Entry 3BWY (X-ray diffraction, 1.30 A resolution); this record covers chain A.

# Chain A
Protein: COMT protein
Source organism: Homo sapiens
Notes: EC 2.1.1.6; engineered mutation(s): V108M
Reference sequence: Q6ICE6 (Q6ICE6_HUMAN); residues 2-215 here correspond to UniProt positions 52-265 (UniProt number = residue number + 50)
Chain sequence (214 residues; each row starts with the number of its first residue):
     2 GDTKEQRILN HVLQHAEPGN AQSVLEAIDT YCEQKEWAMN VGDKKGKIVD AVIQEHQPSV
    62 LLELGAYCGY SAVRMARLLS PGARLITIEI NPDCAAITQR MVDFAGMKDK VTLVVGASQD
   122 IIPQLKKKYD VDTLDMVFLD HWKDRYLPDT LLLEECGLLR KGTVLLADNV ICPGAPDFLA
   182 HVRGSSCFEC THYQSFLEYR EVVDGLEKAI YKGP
Bound ions: Mg2+: D141, D169, N170 (together with 3,5-dinitrocatechol)
Residues lining bound ligands:
  - 3,5-dinitrocatechol (DNC): W38, M40, K46, D141, H142, W143, K144, D169, N170, P174, L198, E199
  - S-adenosylmethionine (SAM): M40, N41, V42, E64, G66, A67, Y68, Y71, S72, I89, E90, I91, N92, C95, G117, A118, S119, Q120, F139, D141, H142, W143, K144, R146

# Summary
Bound to chain A: S-adenosylmethionine and 3,5-dinitrocatechol. The Mg2+ site is built by D141, D169 and N170.
Chain A is COMT protein (Homo sapiens); the structure, Crystal Structure of Human 108M Catechol
O-methyltransferase bound with S-adenosylmethionine and inhibitor dinitrocatechol, was determined by X-ray
diffraction together with 3BWM from the same study.
